Entry 4KQZ (X-ray diffraction, 2.51 A resolution); this record covers chain A.

== Chain A ==
Protein: S protein
Source organism: Human betacoronavirus 2c EMC/2012
Reference sequence: K0BRG7 (K0BRG7_9BETC); numbering as in UniProt (aligned over 367-606)
Sequence (251 residues; row label = number of the first residue in the row):
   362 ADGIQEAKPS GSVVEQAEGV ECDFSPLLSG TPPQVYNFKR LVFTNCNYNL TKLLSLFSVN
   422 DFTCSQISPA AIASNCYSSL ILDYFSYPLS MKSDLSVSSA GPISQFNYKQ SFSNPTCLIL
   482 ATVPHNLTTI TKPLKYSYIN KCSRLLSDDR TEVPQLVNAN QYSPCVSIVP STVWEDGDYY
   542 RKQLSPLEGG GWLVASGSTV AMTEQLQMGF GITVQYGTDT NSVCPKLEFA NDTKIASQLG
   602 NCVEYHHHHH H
Disordered / not traced: 362-380, 589-612
Differences from the reference sequence: expression tag (362-366, 607-612)
Disulfides: Cys383-Cys407, Cys425-Cys478, Cys437-Cys585, Cys503-Cys526
Covalent attachments: N-acetylglucosamine (NAG) linked to Asn410
What the authors report for this chain:
  - post-translational modification sites: Asn410
  - binding site for N-acetylglucosamine: Asn410

== Summary ==
Covalently linked N-acetylglucosamine: at Asn410. From the paper: a binding site for N-acetylglucosamine at
Asn410; a modification site at Asn410.
Chain A is S protein (Human betacoronavirus 2c EMC/2012); the structure, structure of the receptor binding
domain (RBD) of MERS-CoV spike, was determined by X-ray diffraction (same publication as 4KR0).
